Entry 7WEE (electron microscopy, 4.00 A resolution); this record covers chains H and L of the 3 polymer chains in the assembly.

Chain H:
Name: The heavy chain of Fab XGv265
From: Homo sapiens
Notes: antibody fragment or engineered binder
Chain sequence (119 residues; row label = number of the first residue in the row):
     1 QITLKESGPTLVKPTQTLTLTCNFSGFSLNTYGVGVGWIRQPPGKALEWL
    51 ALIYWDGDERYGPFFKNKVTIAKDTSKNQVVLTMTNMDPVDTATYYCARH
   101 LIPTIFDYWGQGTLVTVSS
Disulfide bonds: Cys-22/Cys-97

Chain L:
Name: The light chain of Fab XGv265
From: Homo sapiens
Notes: antibody fragment or engineered binder
Chain sequence (109 residues; each row starts with the number of its first residue; note: 1 number in that range is skipped by the numbering (no residue carries it; nothing is unmodelled there)):
     2 SALTQ
     8 PASVSGSPGQSITISCTGTSSDVGGSNYVSWYQHHPDRAPKLLIYEVTNR
    58 PSGVSNRFSGSKSANTASLTISGLQAEDEADYYCSSYTTTSTHILFGGGT
   108 KLTV
Disulfide bonds: Cys-23/Cys-91

Chain H / chain L interface:
Residue-residue contacts (30):
  Gln-41(H) with Tyr-90(L), hydrogen bond
  Lys-45(H) with Tyr-90(L)
  Ala-46(H) with Tyr-90(L); Leu-102(L); Phe-103(L); Gly-104(L)
  Leu-47(H) with Tyr-90(L), hydrophobic; Ile-101(L), hydrophobic; Leu-102(L)
  Glu-48(H) with Leu-102(L)
  Trp-49(H) with Ser-98(L); Thr-99(L)
  Pro-63(H) with Ser-98(L)
  His-100(H) with Tyr-94(L)
  Leu-101(H) with Tyr-94(L)
  Ile-102(H) with Tyr-94(L), hydrogen bond (backbone-side chain)
  Pro-103(H) with Tyr-35(L); Glu-53(L)
  Thr-104(H) with Tyr-52(L)
  Ile-105(H) with Ser-37(L); Tyr-39(L); Ser-92(L); Tyr-94(L)
  Phe-106(H) with Tyr-39(L), hydrogen bond (backbone-side chain); Leu-49(L)
  Asp-107(H) with Leu-49(L)
  Trp-109(H) with Ala-46(L); Pro-47(L)
  Gly-110(H) with Ala-46(L)
  Gln-111(H) with Ala-46(L)
Other interface residues (no listed pair), chain H (19 interface residues in all): Tyr-96
Other interface residues (no listed pair), chain L (20 interface residues in all): His-41, Arg-45, His-100

Summary:
19 residues of chain H and 20 residues of chain L are in contact; the contacts include 3 hydrogen bonds. Polar
contacts include Gln-41(H)/Tyr-90(L), Ile-102(H)/Tyr-94(L) and Phe-106(H)/Tyr-39(L).
Chain H is the heavy chain of Fab XGv265 and chain L is the light chain of Fab XGv265, both from Homo sapiens;
the structure, SARS-CoV-2 Omicron variant spike RBD in complex with Fab XGv265, was determined by electron
microscopy, deposited together with 7WE7, 7WE8, 7WE9, 7WEA, 7WEB, 7WEC and 3 further entries.
